4EJX - chains B and D of the 3 polymer chains in the assembly; structure by X-ray diffraction, 4.69 A resolution (low resolution: residue-level contacts below are approximate; hydrogen-bond / salt-bridge calls are withheld).

== Chain B ==
Protein: Myeloperoxidase light chain
Source organism: Homo sapiens
Notes: EC 1.11.2.2
UniProt: P05164 (PERM_HUMAN); residues -1 to 112 here correspond to UniProt positions 165-278 (UniProt number = residue number + 166)
Chain sequence (114 residues; row label = number of the first residue in the row; numbers below 1 keep their minus sign (Val-1 is residue -1)):
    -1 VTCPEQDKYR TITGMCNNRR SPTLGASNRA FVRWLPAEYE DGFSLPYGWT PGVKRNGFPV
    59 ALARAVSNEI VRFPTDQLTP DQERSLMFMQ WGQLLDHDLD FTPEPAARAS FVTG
Disordered / not traced: -1 to 0, 105-112
Disulfide bonds: Cys1-Cys14
Residues lining bound ligands: heme (HEM): Met87, Gly90, Gln91, Asp94, Asp98, Phe99, Thr100, Glu102
Swiss-Prot annotation at these positions:
  - active site: His95 (Proton acceptor)
  - binding site (heme b): Asp94
  - binding site (Ca(2+)): Asp96

== Chain D ==
Protein: Myeloperoxidase heavy chain
Source organism: Homo sapiens
Notes: EC 1.11.2.2
UniProt: P05164 (PERM_HUMAN); residues 113-579 here correspond to UniProt positions 279-745 (UniProt number = residue number + 166)
Chain sequence (467 residues; numbered 113 to 579; the number before each row is that of its first residue):
   113 VNCETSCVQQ PPCFPLKIPP NDPRIKNQAD CIPFFRSCPA CPGSNITIRN QINALTSFVD
   173 ASMVYGSEEP LARNLRNMSN QLGLLAVNQR FQDNGRALLP FDNLHDDPCL LTNRSARIPC
   233 FLAGDTRSSE MPELTSMHTL LLREHNRLAT ELKSLNPRWD GERLYQEARK IVGAMVQIIT
   293 YRDYLPLVLG PTAMRKYLPT YRSYNDSVDP RIANVFTNAF RYGHTLIQPF MFRLDNRYQP
   353 MEPNPRVPLS RVFFASWRVV LEGGIDPILR GLMATPAKLN RQNQIAVDEI RERLFEQVMR
   413 IGLDLPALNM QRSRDHGLPG YNAWRRFCGL PQPETVGQLG TVLRNLKLAR KLMEQYGTPN
   473 NIDIWMGGVS EPLKRKGRVG PLLACIIGTQ FRKLRDGDRF WWENEGVFSM QQRQALAQIS
   533 LPRIICDNTG ITTVSKNNIF MSNSYPRDFV NCSTLPALNL ASWREAS
Disordered / not traced: 579
Disulfide bonds: Cys115-Cys125, Cys119-Cys143, Cys221-Cys232, Cys440-Cys497, Cys538-Cys564
Glycans and other covalent adducts: N-acetylglucosamine (NAG) linked to Asn189, Asn225, Asn317
Metal / ion sites: heme Fe near His336 (its only coordinating residue here)
Residues lining bound ligands: heme (HEM): Phe146, Arg239, Glu242, Met243, Tyr296, Phe328, Thr329, Phe332, Arg333, Tyr334, Gly335, His336, Ile339, Phe365, Leu406, Phe407, Leu417, Leu420, Arg424
Swiss-Prot annotation at these positions:
  - binding site (Ca(2+)): Thr168, Phe170, Asp172, Ser174
  - binding site (heme b): Glu242, Met243, His336
  - site: Arg239 (Transition state stabilizer)
  - modified residue: Cys150 (Cysteine sulfenic acid (-SOH))
  - glycosylation (N-linked (GlcNAc...) asparagine): Asn157, Asn189, Asn225, Asn317, Asn563

== Chain B / chain D interface ==
Pairs across the interface (299):
  Asp5(B) with Arg511(D); Phe512(D)
  Lys6(B) with Lys282(D); Phe512(D)
  Tyr7(B) with Arg275(D); Gln278(D); Glu279(D); Lys282(D); Phe512(D)
  Arg8(B) with Phe170(D); Val171(D); Asp172(D); Arg281(D); Gln289(D); Asp510(D); Phe512(D)
  Thr9(B) with Arg281(D)
  Ile10(B) with Thr168(D); Gly178(D); Ser179(D); Glu180(D); Tyr277(D); Arg281(D)
  Thr11(B) with Thr168(D); Ser179(D); Glu181(D)
  Gly12(B) with Phe170(D)
  Cys14(B) with Arg511(D)
  Asn15(B) with Phe170(D); Tyr316(D); Gly509(D); Asp510(D); Arg511(D); Phe512(D)
  Asn16(B) with Tyr316(D); Asp318(D)
  Arg17(B) with Arg511(D)
  Arg18(B) with Asp318(D); Ser319(D)
  Leu22(B) with Phe170(D); Asp321(D); Pro322(D); Arg323(D)
  Gly23(B) with Thr168(D); Ser169(D); Phe170(D); Arg323(D)
  Ser25(B) with Asn165(D); Ala166(D); Leu167(D); Thr168(D); Ser179(D)
  Asn26(B) with Ile164(D); Asn165(D); Ala166(D); Glu180(D)
  Arg27(B) with Ile164(D); Asn165(D)
  Ala28(B) with Asn162(D); Gln163(D)
  Phe29(B) with Asn162(D); Gln163(D); Ile164(D); Asn165(D); Ile324(D); Asn326(D); Thr329(D)
  Val30(B) with Asp321(D); Arg323(D); Ile324(D); Ala325(D); Asn326(D)
  Arg31(B) with Arg161(D); Asn162(D); Gln163(D); Asn326(D); His428(D); Gly429(D)
  Trp32(B) with Ala325(D); Trp436(D); Phe439(D); Ile498(D); Thr501(D); Gln502(D); Lys505(D)
  Leu33(B) with Pro431(D); Ala435(D); Trp436(D); Phe439(D)
  Pro34(B) with Pro431(D)
  Ala35(B) with Ile160(D); Gly429(D)
  Glu36(B) with Gly429(D); Pro431(D)
  Tyr37(B) with Arg148(D); Ile160(D); Arg161(D); Gln163(D); Asp427(D); His428(D); Gly429(D)
  Phe41(B) with Ile160(D); Arg161(D)
  Ser42(B) with Arg148(D); Arg161(D)
  Pro44(B) with Phe126(D); Arg148(D); Arg426(D)
  Tyr45(B) with Phe126(D); Arg426(D)
  Gly46(B) with Phe126(D)
  Trp47(B) with Gln121(D); Cys125(D); Phe126(D)
  Arg53(B) with Leu430(D); Pro431(D); Gly432(D); Asn473(D)
  Asn54(B) with Asn472(D); Asn473(D)
  Phe56(B) with Tyr468(D); Gly469(D); Thr470(D); Asn473(D)
  Val58(B) with Arg426(D)
  Ala59(B) with Arg426(D); Gln467(D)
  Leu60(B) with Lys129(D); Ile130(D); Pro131(D)
  Ala61(B) with Leu128(D); Ala419(D); Arg426(D)
  Arg62(B) with Lys129(D); Pro131(D); Asp134(D); Arg136(D); Ile144(D); Arg403(D); Glu404(D); Asp416(D); Ala419(D)
  Ala63(B) with Pro131(D); Gln467(D)
  Val64(B) with Met422(D); Gln467(D); Tyr468(D)
  Ser65(B) with Arg403(D); Asp416(D); Pro418(D); Ala419(D); Met422(D)
  Asn66(B) with Pro131(D); Asp134(D); Pro135(D); Arg403(D)
  Glu67(B) with Gln467(D)
  Ile68(B) with Ile397(D); Leu460(D); Leu464(D); Gln467(D); Met478(D)
  Val69(B) with Ala398(D); Arg403(D); Pro418(D); Met478(D)
  Arg70(B) with Pro135(D); Arg403(D)
  Phe71(B) with Lys390(D); Asn395(D); Gln396(D); Ala398(D); Val399(D)
  Thr73(B) with Pro341(D)
  Gln75(B) with Gln396(D)
  Leu76(B) with Gln340(D); Pro341(D); Lys390(D); Val399(D)
  Thr77(B) with Lys390(D); Leu391(D); Gln396(D)
  Pro78(B) with Pro388(D); Ala389(D)
  Asp79(B) with Pro388(D); Ala389(D); Leu391(D); Arg490(D); Asn555(D)
  Glu81(B) with Arg490(D); Phe552(D); Met553(D)
  Arg82(B) with Leu299(D); Pro388(D); Ala389(D); Lys488(D); Arg490(D); Phe552(D); Asn555(D)
  Ser83(B) with Leu384(D); Met385(D); Thr387(D); Ala389(D); Ile551(D); Phe552(D); Ser554(D); Asn555(D)
  Leu84(B) with Leu338(D); Gln340(D); Phe344(D); Leu384(D); Thr387(D); Pro388(D); Ala389(D)
  Met85(B) with Met249(D); Leu384(D); Leu533(D); Ile551(D); Phe552(D)
  Phe86(B) with Tyr296(D); Leu299(D); Val300(D); Tyr334(D); Leu338(D); Arg490(D); Phe552(D)
  Met87(B) with Leu338(D); Ile339(D)
  Gln88(B) with Met243(D); Glu245(D); Leu246(D); Met249(D)
  Trp89(B) with Met249(D); Val288(D); Ile291(D); Thr292(D); Tyr296(D); Phe552(D)
  Gly90(B) with Tyr296(D); Phe332(D)
  Gln91(B) with Glu242(D); Met243(D); Leu246(D)
  Leu92(B) with Met175(D); His250(D); Leu253(D)
  Leu93(B) with Thr292(D); Tyr296(D); Phe503(D)
  Asp94(B) with Phe332(D)
  His95(B) with Leu167(D); Met175(D); Asp237(D); Arg239(D); Leu246(D)
  Asp96(B) with Thr168(D); Phe170(D); Val171(D); Asp172(D); Ala173(D); Ser174(D); Met175(D); Val288(D)
  Leu97(B) with Asn165(D); Thr168(D); Ser169(D); Val171(D); Ile324(D); Phe328(D); Phe503(D); Leu506(D)
  Asp98(B) with Asn165(D); Leu167(D); Arg239(D); Ile324(D); Phe328(D); Thr329(D)
  Phe99(B) with Ile164(D); Asn165(D); Ala166(D); Leu167(D); Arg239(D)
  Thr100(B) with Ser149(D); Gln163(D); Ile164(D); His428(D)
  Pro101(B) with Ser149(D); Cys150(D); Ile164(D); Ala166(D)
  Glu102(B) with Phe147(D); Arg148(D); Ser149(D); Cys150(D); Arg424(D)
  Pro103(B) with Pro124(D); Phe147(D); Arg148(D); Cys150(D)
Other interface residues (no listed pair), chain B (85 interface residues in all): Ala24, Gly40, Leu43, Gln80, Ala104
Other interface residues (no listed pair), chain D (153 interface residues in all): Gln122, Pro123, Ile137, Ala152, Thr159, Ala184, Thr238, Val320, Val327, Gly335, Phe342, Leu381, Arg393, Asp400, Gln423, Lys463, Asp475, Trp477, Gly489, Trp513, Ile537

== Overview ==
85 residues of chain B face 153 of chain D across their interface. Heme is bound between chain B and chain D.
Covalently linked N-acetylglucosamine: at Asn189(D), Asn225(D) and Asn317(D).
Here chain B is Myeloperoxidase light chain and chain D is Myeloperoxidase heavy chain, both from Homo
sapiens. Entry 4EJX (Structure of ceruloplasmin-myeloperoxidase complex) was determined by X-ray diffraction
(same publication as 4ENZ).
